Entry 6X3S (electron microscopy, 3.12 A resolution); this record covers chains D and K of the 9 polymer chains in the assembly.

# Chain D
Protein: Gamma-aminobutyric acid receptor subunit alpha-1
From: Homo sapiens
UniProtKB: P14867 (GBRA1_HUMAN); the construct has insertions or renumbered stretches relative to UniProt, so the offset changes along the chain: 1-312 = UniProt 28-339; 320-358 = UniProt 418-456
Amino-acid sequence (358 residues; row label = number of the first residue in the row):
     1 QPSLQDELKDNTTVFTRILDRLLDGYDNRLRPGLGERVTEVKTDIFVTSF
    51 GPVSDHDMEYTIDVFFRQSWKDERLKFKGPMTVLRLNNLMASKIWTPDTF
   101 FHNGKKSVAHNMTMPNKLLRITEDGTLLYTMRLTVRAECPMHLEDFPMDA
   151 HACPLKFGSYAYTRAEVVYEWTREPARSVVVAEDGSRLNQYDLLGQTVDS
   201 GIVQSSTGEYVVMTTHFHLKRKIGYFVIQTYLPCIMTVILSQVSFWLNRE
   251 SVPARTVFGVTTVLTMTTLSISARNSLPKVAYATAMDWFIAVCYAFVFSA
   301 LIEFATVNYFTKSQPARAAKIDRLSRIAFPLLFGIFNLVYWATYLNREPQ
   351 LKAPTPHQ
Unresolved in the structure: 1-9, 348-358
Cystine bridges: Cys139-Cys153
Glycans and other covalent adducts: N-acetylglucosamine (NAG) linked to Asn111
Differences from the reference sequence: linker (313-319)
Residues lining bound ligands: J94 ((5S)-6,6-dimethyl-5-[(6R)-8-oxo-6,8-dihydrofuro[3,4-e][1,3]benzodioxol-6-yl]-5,6,7,8-tetrahydro[1,3]dioxolo[4,5-g]isoquinolin-6-ium): Phe46, Phe65, Arg67, Leu118, Thr130
Curated features (UniProtKB/Swiss-Prot):
  - binding site (4-aminobutanoate): Arg67, Thr130
  - binding site (3alpha-hydroxy-5alpha-pregnan-11,20-dione): Trp246
  - glycosylation (N-linked (GlcNAc...) asparagine): Asn11, Asn111

# Chain K
Protein: IgG2b Fab Heavy Chain
From: Mus musculus
Notes: antibody fragment or engineered binder
Amino-acid sequence (454 residues; row label = number of the first residue in the row):
     1 EVQLQQSGAELVKPGASVKLSCTASGFNIKDTYMYWVKQRPEQGLEWIGR
    51 IDPANGDTKYDPKFQGKATITTDTFSNTAYLQLSSLTSEDTAVYYCARKG
   101 LRWAMDYWGQGTSVTVSTAKTTPPSVYPLAPGCGDTTGSSVTLGCLVKGY
   151 FPESVTVTWNSGSLSSSVHTFPALLQSGLYTMSSSVTVPSSTWPSQTVTC
   201 SVAHPASSTTVDKKLEPSGPISTINPCPPCKECHKCPAPNLEGGPSVFIF
   251 PPNIKDVLMISLTPKVTCVVVDVSEDDPDVQISWFVNNVEVHTAQTQTHR
   301 EDYNSTIRVVSTLPIQHQDWMSGKEFKCKVNNKDLPSPIERTISKIKGLV
   351 RAPQVYILPPPAEQLSRKDVSLTCLVVGFNPGDISVEWTSNGHTEENYKD
   401 TAPVLDSDGSYFIYSKLNMKTSKWEKTDSFSCNVRHEGLKNYYLKKTISR
   451 SPGK
Unresolved in the structure: 1, 119-454
Cystine bridges: Cys22-Cys96

# Interface between chain D and chain K
Pairs across the interface - 16 pairs, chain D then chain K:
  Lys42(D) with Asp31(K), hydrogen bond (side chain-backbone)
  Glu170(D) with Leu101(K); Arg102(K); Trp103(K)
  Trp171(D) with Trp103(K), hydrogen bond (backbone-side chain)
  Thr172(D) with Tyr33(K); Trp103(K)
  Arg173(D) with Trp103(K), hydrogen bond (backbone-side chain)
  Glu174(D) with Tyr33(K); Tyr35(K); Arg50(K), salt bridge; Trp103(K)
  Pro175(D) with Trp103(K)
  Arg177(D) with Arg50(K); Lys59(K)
  Ser200(D) with Arg102(K), hydrogen bond (backbone-side chain)
Interface residues without a listed pair, chain D (10 interface residues in all): Asp124
Interface residues without a listed pair, chain K (9 interface residues in all): Lys30

# Summary
10 residues of chain D face 9 of chain K across their interface, with 4 hydrogen bonds and 1 salt bridge.
Among the polar pairs are Glu174(D)-Arg50(K), Lys42(D)-Asp31(K) and Trp171(D)-Trp103(K). Chain D binds
compound J94. Covalently linked N-acetylglucosamine: at Asn111(D).
Here chain D is Gamma-aminobutyric acid receptor subunit alpha-1 (Homo sapiens) and chain K is IgG2b Fab Heavy
Chain (Mus musculus). Entry 6X3S (Human GABAA receptor alpha1-beta2-gamma2 subtype in complex with bicuculline
methbromide) was determined by electron microscopy (same publication as 6X3T, 6X3U, 6X3V, 6X3W, 6X3X, 6X3Z and
6X40).
